PDB entry 8OVX | electron microscopy, 3.40 A resolution | chains Q and Y of the 6 polymer chains in the assembly

# Chain Q
Molecule: Inner kinetochore subunit OKP1
Source organism: Saccharomyces cerevisiae
UniProtKB: P53298 (CENPQ_YEAST); residues 1-406 here = UniProt positions 1-406
Amino-acid sequence (406 residues; each row starts with the number of its first residue):
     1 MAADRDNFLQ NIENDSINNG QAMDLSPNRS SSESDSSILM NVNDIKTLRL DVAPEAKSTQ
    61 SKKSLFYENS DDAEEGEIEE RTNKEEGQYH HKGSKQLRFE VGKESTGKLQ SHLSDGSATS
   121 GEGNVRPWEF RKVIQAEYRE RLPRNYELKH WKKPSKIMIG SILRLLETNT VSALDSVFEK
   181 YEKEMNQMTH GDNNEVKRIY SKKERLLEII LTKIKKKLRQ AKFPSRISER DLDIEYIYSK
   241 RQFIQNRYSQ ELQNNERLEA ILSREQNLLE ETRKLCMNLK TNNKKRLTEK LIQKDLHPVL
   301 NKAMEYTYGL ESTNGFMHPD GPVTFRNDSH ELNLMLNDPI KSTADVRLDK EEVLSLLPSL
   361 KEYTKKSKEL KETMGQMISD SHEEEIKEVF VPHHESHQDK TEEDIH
Not modelled in the structure: 1-276, 304-319, 392-406
Swiss-Prot annotation at these positions:
  - region: Met317 to Ile340 (CTF19-MCM21 binding motif)
  - modified residue: Ser70 (Phosphoserine)

# Chain Y
Molecule: Inner kinetochore subunit NKP1
Source organism: Saccharomyces cerevisiae
UniProtKB: Q12493 (NKP1_YEAST); numbering as in UniProt (aligned over 1-238)
Amino-acid sequence (238 residues; numbered 1 to 238; the number before each row is that of its first residue):
     1 MTDTYNSISN FIENELTALL SSDDYLMDDL AGELPNEVCR LLKAQVIEKR KDAMSRGKQD
    61 LLSKEIYDNE SELRASQSQQ IMELVGDIPK YSLGSELRNR VEGEPQSTSI ERLIEDVLKL
   121 PQMEVADEEE VEVENDLKVL SEYSNLRKDL ILKCQALQIG ESKLSDILSQ TNSINSLTTS
   181 IKEASEDDDI SEYFATYNGK LVVALEEMKL LLEEAVKTFG NSPEKREKIK KILSELKK
Not modelled in the structure: 87-109, 124-135
Swiss-Prot annotation at these positions:
  - modified residue: Ser222 (Phosphoserine)

# Interface between chain Q and chain Y
Pairs across the interface - 26 pairs, chain Q then chain Y:
  Ile340(Q) with Gln155(Y); Gln158(Y)
  Lys341(Q) with Leu118(Y); Gln155(Y), hydrogen bond (backbone-side chain); Gln158(Y)
  Ser342(Q) with Leu118(Y); Gln155(Y), hydrogen bond (backbone-side chain)
  Thr343(Q) with Gln155(Y)
  Val346(Q) with Lys148(Y)
  Glu352(Q) with Leu152(Y)
  Val353(Q) with Ala156(Y), hydrophobic; Ile159(Y), hydrophobic
  Leu356(Q) with Lys153(Y)
  Leu357(Q) with Ala156(Y), hydrophobic
  Leu360(Q) with Lys163(Y)
  Tyr363(Q) with Lys163(Y); Ile167(Y); Gln170(Y), hydrogen bond
  Met377(Q) with Phe194(Y)
  Asp380(Q) with Asn198(Y)
  Ser381(Q) with Leu201(Y)
  Phe390(Q) with Ile232(Y); Leu233(Y), hydrophobic; Leu236(Y), hydrophobic
  Val391(Q) with Leu233(Y); Lys237(Y)
Other interface residues (no listed pair), chain Q (18 interface residues in all): Ala344, Ile386
Other interface residues (no listed pair), chain Y (22 interface residues in all): Arg147, Ile151, Gly160, Leu205

# Overview
Chain Q and chain Y form an interface of 18 and 22 residues respectively, with 3 hydrogen bonds. Among the
polar pairs are Lys341(Q)-Gln155(Y), Ser342(Q)-Gln155(Y) and Tyr363(Q)-Gln170(Y).
Chain Q is Inner kinetochore subunit OKP1 and chain Y is Inner kinetochore subunit NKP1, both from
Saccharomyces cerevisiae; the structure, Cryo-EM structure of yeast CENP-OPQU+ bound to the CENP-A N-terminus,
was determined by electron microscopy together with 8OVW, 8OW0 and 8OW1 from the same study.
